Entry 3P97 (X-ray diffraction, 1.70 A resolution); this record covers chain A.

[Chain A]
Protein: Non-structural protein 5
From: Dengue virus 3
Notes: EC 2.1.1.56, 2.1.1.57; fragment: N-terminal domain
Reference sequence: C1KBQ3 (C1KBQ3_9FLAV); residues 1-262 here correspond to UniProt positions 2491-2752 (UniProt number = residue number + 2490)
Amino-acid sequence (267 residues; numbered -4 to 262; the number before each row is that of its first residue; numbers below 1 keep their minus sign (Gly-4 is residue -4)):
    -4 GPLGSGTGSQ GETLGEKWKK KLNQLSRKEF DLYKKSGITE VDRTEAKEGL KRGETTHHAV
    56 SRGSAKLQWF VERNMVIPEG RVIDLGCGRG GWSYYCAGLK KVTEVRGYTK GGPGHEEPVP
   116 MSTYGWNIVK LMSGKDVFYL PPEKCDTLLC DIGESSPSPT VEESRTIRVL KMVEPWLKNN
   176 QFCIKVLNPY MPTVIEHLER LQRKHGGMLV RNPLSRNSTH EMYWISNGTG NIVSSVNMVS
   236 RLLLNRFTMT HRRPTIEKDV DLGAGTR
Unresolved in the structure: -4 to 6
Sequence notes: expression tag (-4 to 0)
Ligand contacts: S-adenosylmethionine (SAM): Ser56, Gly58, Ser59, Gly81, Cys82, Gly83, Arg84, Gly85, Gly86, Trp87, Tyr103, Thr104, Lys105, His110, Glu111, Lys130, Asp131, Val132, Phe133, Asp146, Ile147, Lys180
From the paper describing this entry:
  - binding site for S-adenosylmethionine: Phe133, Ile147
  - mutagenesis - G148A (1,000-fold), R160A (1,000-fold), R163A (1,000-fold): decreased growth
  - mutagenesis - R160A, R163A: decreased catalytic activity on N-7
  - mutagenesis - F133A, L182A: decreased catalytic activity on 2'-O
  - mutagenesis - G148A: decreased catalytic activity
  - mutagenesis - F133A, L182A: unchanged growth

[Summary]
Bound to chain A: S-adenosylmethionine. The paper reports a binding site for S-adenosylmethionine at Phe133
and Ile147; G148A, R160A and R163A reduce growth; 5 substitutions were tested in all.
Chain A is Non-structural protein 5 (Dengue virus 3); the structure, Dengue 3 NS5 Methyltransferase bound to
the substrate S-Adenosyl methionine, was determined by X-ray diffraction together with 3P8Z from the same
study.
